PDB entry 8K46 | electron microscopy, 3.37 A resolution | chains B and C of the 6 polymer chains in the assembly

Chain B (and C):
Molecule: Spike glycoprotein
Source organism: Severe acute respiratory syndrome coronavirus 2
Notes: chain C of this document is another copy of the same molecule, construct and numbering; everything in this record applies to it too
Reference sequence: P0DTC2 (SPIKE_SARS2); residues 1-1208 here = UniProt positions 1-1208
Amino-acid sequence (1288 residues; each row starts with the number of its first residue):
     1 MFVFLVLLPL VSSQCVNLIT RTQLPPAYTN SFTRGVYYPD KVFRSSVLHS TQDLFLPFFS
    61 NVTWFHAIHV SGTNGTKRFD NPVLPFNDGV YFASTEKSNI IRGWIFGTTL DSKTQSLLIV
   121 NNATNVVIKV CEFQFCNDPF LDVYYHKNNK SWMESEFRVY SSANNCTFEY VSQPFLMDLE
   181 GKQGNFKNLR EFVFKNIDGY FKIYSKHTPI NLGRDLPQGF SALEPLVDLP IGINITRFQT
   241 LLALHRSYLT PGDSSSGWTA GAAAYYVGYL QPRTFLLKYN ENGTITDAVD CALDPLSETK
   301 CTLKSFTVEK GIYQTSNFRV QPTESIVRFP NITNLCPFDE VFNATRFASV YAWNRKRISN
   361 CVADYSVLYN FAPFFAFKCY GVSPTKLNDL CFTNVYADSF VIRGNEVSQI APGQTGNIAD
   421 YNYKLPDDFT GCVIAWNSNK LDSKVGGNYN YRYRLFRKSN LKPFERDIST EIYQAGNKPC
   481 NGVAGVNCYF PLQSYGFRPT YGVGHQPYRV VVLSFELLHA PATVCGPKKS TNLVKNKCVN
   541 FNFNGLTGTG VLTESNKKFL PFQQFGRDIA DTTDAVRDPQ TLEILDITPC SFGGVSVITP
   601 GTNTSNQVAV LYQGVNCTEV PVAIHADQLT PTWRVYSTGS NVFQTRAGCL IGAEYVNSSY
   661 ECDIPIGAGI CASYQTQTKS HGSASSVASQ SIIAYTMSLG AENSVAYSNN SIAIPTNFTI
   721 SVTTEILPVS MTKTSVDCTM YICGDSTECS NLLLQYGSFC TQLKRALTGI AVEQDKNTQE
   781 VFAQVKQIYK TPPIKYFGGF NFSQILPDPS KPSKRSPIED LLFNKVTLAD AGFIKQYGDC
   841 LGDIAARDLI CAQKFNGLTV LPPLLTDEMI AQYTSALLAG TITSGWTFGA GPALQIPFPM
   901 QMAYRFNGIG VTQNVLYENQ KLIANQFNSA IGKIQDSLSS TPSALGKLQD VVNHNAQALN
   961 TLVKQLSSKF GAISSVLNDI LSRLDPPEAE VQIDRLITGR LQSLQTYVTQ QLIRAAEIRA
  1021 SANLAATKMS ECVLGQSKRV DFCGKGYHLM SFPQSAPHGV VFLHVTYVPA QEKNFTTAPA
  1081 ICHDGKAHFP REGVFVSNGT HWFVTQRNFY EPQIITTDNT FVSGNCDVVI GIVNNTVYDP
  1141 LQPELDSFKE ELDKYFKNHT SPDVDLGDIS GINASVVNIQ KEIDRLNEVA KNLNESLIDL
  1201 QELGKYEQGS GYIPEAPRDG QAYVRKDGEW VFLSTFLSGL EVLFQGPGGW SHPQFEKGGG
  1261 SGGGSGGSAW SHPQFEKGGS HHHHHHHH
Not modelled in the structure: 1-28, 67-71, 525-529, 678-688, 829-848, 1151-1288 (chain C: 1-28, 69-72, 528-530, 678-688, 829-848, 1151-1288)
Construct notes: conflict Ile-19 (Thr in P0DTC2), Ser-658 (Asn in P0DTC2), Gly-682 (Arg in P0DTC2), Ser-683 (Arg in P0DTC2), Ser-685 (Arg in P0DTC2), Pro-817 (Phe in P0DTC2), Pro-892 (Ala in P0DTC2), Pro-899 (Ala in P0DTC2), Pro-942 (Ala in P0DTC2), Pro-986 (Lys in P0DTC2), Pro-987 (Val in P0DTC2); variant Asp-142 (Gly in P0DTC2), Gly-213 (Val in P0DTC2), Asp-339 (Gly in P0DTC2), Phe-371 (Ser in P0DTC2), Pro-373 (Ser in P0DTC2), Phe-375 (Ser in P0DTC2), Ala-376 (Thr in P0DTC2), Asn-405 (Asp in P0DTC2), Ser-408 (Arg in P0DTC2), Asn-417 (Lys in P0DTC2), Lys-440 (Asn in P0DTC2), Arg-452 (Leu in P0DTC2), Asn-477 (Ser in P0DTC2), Lys-478 (Thr in P0DTC2), Ala-484 (Glu in P0DTC2), Val-486 (Phe in P0DTC2), Arg-498 (Gln in P0DTC2), Tyr-501 (Asn in P0DTC2), His-505 (Tyr in P0DTC2), Gly-614 (Asp in P0DTC2), Tyr-655 (His in P0DTC2), Lys-679 (Asn in P0DTC2), His-681 (Pro in P0DTC2), Lys-764 (Asn in P0DTC2), Tyr-796 (Asp in P0DTC2), His-954 (Gln in P0DTC2), Lys-969 (Asn in P0DTC2); expression tag (1209-1288)
Cystine bridges: Cys-131/Cys-166, Cys-291/Cys-301, Cys-336/Cys-361, Cys-379/Cys-432, Cys-480/Cys-488, Cys-617/Cys-649, Cys-662/Cys-671, Cys-738/Cys-760, Cys-743/Cys-749, Cys-1032/Cys-1043, Cys-1082/Cys-1126
Covalent attachments: N-acetylglucosamine (NAG) linked to Asn-61, Asn-164, Asn-234, Asn-282, Asn-603, Asn-616, Asn-657, Asn-709, Asn-717, Asn-801, Asn-1074, Asn-1098, Asn-1134
Curated features (UniProtKB/Swiss-Prot):
  - region: Asn-280 to Cys-301 (Putative superantigen), Asn-448 to Tyr-451, Tyr-453 to Phe-456 (Immunodominant HLA epitope recognized by the CD8+), Ser-816 to Tyr-837 (Fusion peptide 1), Lys-835 to Phe-855 (Fusion peptide 2), Asp-1163 to Glu-1202 (Heptad repeat 2)
  - site: Arg-815, Ser-816 (Cleavage)
  - glycosylation: Asn-17 (N-linked (GlcNAc...) (complex) asparagine), Asn-61 (N-linked (GlcNAc...) (hybrid) asparagine), Asn-74 (N-linked (GlcNAc...) (complex) asparagine), Asn-122 (N-linked (GlcNAc...) (hybrid) asparagine), Asn-149 (N-linked (GlcNAc...) (complex) asparagine), Asn-165 (N-linked (GlcNAc...) (complex) asparagine), Asn-234 (N-linked (GlcNAc...) (high mannose) asparagine), Asn-282 (N-linked (GlcNAc...) (complex) asparagine), Thr-323 (O-linked (GalNAc) threonine), Ser-325 (O-linked (HexNAc...) serine), Asn-331 (N-linked (GlcNAc...) (complex) asparagine), Asn-343 (N-linked (GlcNAc...) (complex) asparagine), Asn-603 (N-linked (GlcNAc...) (hybrid) asparagine), Asn-616 (N-linked (GlcNAc...) (complex) asparagine), Asn-657 (N-linked (GlcNAc...) (complex) asparagine), Thr-676 (O-linked (GlcNAc...) threonine), Thr-678 (O-linked (GlcNAc...) threonine), Asn-709 (N-linked (GlcNAc...) (high mannose) asparagine), Asn-717 (N-linked (GlcNAc...) (hybrid) asparagine), Asn-801 (N-linked (GlcNAc...) (hybrid) asparagine) and 6 more in UniProt
  - natural variant: Leu-5 (L5F: In strain: Iota/B.1.526), Ser-13 (S13I: In strain: Epsilon/B.1.427/B.1.429), Leu-18 (L18F: In strain: Beta/B.1.351, Gamma/P.1 and 1 more), Thr-20 (T20N: In strain: Gamma/P.1), Leu-24 to Ala-27 (sequence variant, change not given here; In strain: Omicron/BA.2, Omicron/BA.2.12.1 and 6 more), Pro-26 (P26S: In strain: Gamma/P.1), Gln-52 (Q52H: In strain: Omicron/EG.5.1), Ala-67 (A67V: In strain: Eta/B.1.525, Omicron/BA.1), His-69 to Val-70 (deletion: In strain: Alpha/B.1.1.7, Eta/B.1.525 and 5 more), Gly-75 (G75V: In strain: Lambda/C.37), Thr-76 (T76I: In strain: Lambda/C.37), Asp-80 (D80A: In strain: Beta/B.1.351), 79 further natural variant entries in UniProt
  - mutagenesis: His-69 to Val-70 (Increased incorporation of cleaved spike into virions), Asn-121 (N121Q: Partial loss of biliverdin affinity), Arg-190 (R190K: Partial loss of biliverdin affinity), Asn-234 (N234Q: Increased resistance to neutralizing antibodies), Asn-331 (N331Q: Reduced viral infectivity), Asn-343 (N343Q: Reduced viral infectivity), Tyr-453 (Y453F: Decreased HLA binding to NF9 epitope. Increased binding affinity to human ACE2), Ala-475 (A475V: Increased resistance to neutralizing antibodies), Val-483 (V483A: Increased resistance to neutralizing antibodies), Phe-490 (F490L: Increased resistance to neutralizing antibodies and human covalescent sera neutralization), Gln-493 (Q493N: Reduced host ACE2-binding affinity in vitro; Q493Y: Reduced host ACE2-binding affinity in vitro), His-519 (H519P: Increased resistance to human covalescent sera neutralization), 5 further mutagenesis entries in UniProt

Interface between chain B and chain C:
Pairs across the interface - 145 pairs, chain B then chain C:
  Tyr-38(B) / Phe-562(C)  hydrophobic
  Asp-40(B) / Phe-562(C)
  Lys-41(B) / Phe-562(C)
  Lys-41(B) / Gln-563(C)  hydrogen bond (backbone-side chain)
  Lys-41(B) / Gln-564(C)  hydrogen bond (backbone-backbone)
  Val-42(B) / Gln-563(C)  hydrogen bond (backbone-side chain)
  Val-42(B) / Phe-565(C)
  Val-42(B) / Arg-567(C)
  Phe-43(B) / Lys-557(C)
  Phe-43(B) / Lys-558(C)
  Phe-43(B) / Phe-559(C)  hydrophobic
  Phe-43(B) / Gln-563(C)
  Phe-43(B) / Phe-565(C)  hydrogen bond (backbone-backbone)
  Phe-43(B) / Gly-566(C)
  Arg-44(B) / Arg-567(C)
  Ser-45(B) / Asp-568(C)
  Val-47(B) / Ile-569(C)  hydrophobic
  Asp-198(B) / Tyr-396(C)  hydrogen bond (backbone-side chain)
  Tyr-200(B) / Asn-394(C)
  Pro-225(B) / Phe-562(C)  hydrophobic
  Asn-282(B) / Lys-558(C)  hydrogen bond
  Asp-737(B) / Asn-317(C)
  Met-740(B) / Arg-319(C)  hydrogen bond
  Met-740(B) / Phe-592(C)  hydrophobic
  Asp-745(B) / Arg-319(C)
  Gln-755(B) / Ser-968(C)
  Gln-755(B) / Lys-969(C)  hydrogen bond (backbone-backbone)
  Gln-755(B) / Phe-970(C)  hydrogen bond (backbone-backbone)
  Gln-755(B) / Gly-971(C)
  Tyr-756(B) / Gln-965(C)
  Tyr-756(B) / Phe-970(C)  hydrophobic
  Ser-758(B) / Thr-961(C)  hydrogen bond
  Ser-758(B) / Gln-965(C)
  Phe-759(B) / Gln-965(C)
  Phe-759(B) / Gln-1002(C)
  Gln-762(B) / Thr-961(C)
  Arg-765(B) / Gln-957(C)
  Gln-784(B) / Lys-1045(C)
  Gln-787(B) / Ala-701(C)
  Ile-788(B) / Leu-699(C)  hydrophobic
  Ile-788(B) / Ala-701(C)  hydrogen bond (backbone-backbone)
  Ile-788(B) / Glu-702(C)
  Ile-788(B) / Asn-703(C)  hydrogen bond (backbone-backbone)
  Tyr-789(B) / Asn-703(C)
  Tyr-789(B) / Val-705(C)  hydrophobic
  Lys-790(B) / Glu-702(C)
  Lys-790(B) / Asn-703(C)  hydrogen bond (backbone-backbone)
  Pro-792(B) / Tyr-707(C)  hydrophobic
  Phe-797(B) / Tyr-707(C)  hydrophobic
  Leu-849(B) / Asp-568(C)
  Leu-849(B) / Ile-569(C)
  Lys-854(B) / Phe-592(C)
  Phe-855(B) / Thr-588(C)
  Phe-855(B) / Pro-589(C)  hydrophobic
  Gly-857(B) / Phe-592(C)
  Pro-862(B) / Arg-646(C)
  Pro-862(B) / Ala-647(C)  hydrophobic
  Pro-863(B) / Ala-668(C)  hydrogen bond (backbone-backbone)
  Leu-864(B) / Pro-665(C)  hydrophobic
  Leu-864(B) / Ala-668(C)
  Leu-864(B) / Gly-669(C)  hydrogen bond (backbone-backbone)
  Leu-865(B) / Met-697(C)  hydrophobic
  Met-869(B) / Gly-669(C)
  Met-869(B) / Met-697(C)  hydrophobic
  Met-869(B) / Leu-699(C)
  Gln-872(B) / Leu-699(C)
  Tyr-873(B) / Leu-699(C)  hydrophobic
  Thr-883(B) / Val-705(C)
  Thr-883(B) / Tyr-707(C)
  Trp-886(B) / Tyr-1047(C)
  Trp-886(B) / Arg-1107(C)
  Gly-889(B) / Lys-1045(C)
  Ala-890(B) / Gly-1046(C)
  Ala-890(B) / Tyr-1047(C)  hydrophobic
  Ala-890(B) / Pro-1069(C)
  Pro-892(B) / Pro-1069(C)
  Pro-892(B) / Glu-1072(C)
  Leu-894(B) / Ala-713(C)
  Leu-894(B) / Pro-715(C)
  Leu-894(B) / Glu-1072(C)
  Gln-895(B) / Val-705(C)
  Gln-895(B) / Ala-706(C)  hydrogen bond (side chain-backbone)
  Gln-895(B) / Ser-711(C)  hydrogen bond
  Gln-895(B) / Ile-712(C)
  Gln-895(B) / Ala-713(C)  hydrogen bond (backbone-backbone)
  Ile-896(B) / Tyr-707(C)
  Ile-896(B) / Ser-711(C)
  Ile-896(B) / Ile-712(C)  hydrophobic
  Pro-897(B) / Tyr-707(C)  hydrophobic
  Pro-897(B) / Ser-708(C)
  Pro-897(B) / Asn-709(C)
  Pro-897(B) / Asn-710(C)
  Pro-897(B) / Ser-711(C)
  Pro-897(B) / Thr-1077(C)
  Phe-898(B) / Tyr-707(C)  hydrogen bond (backbone-side chain)
  Met-900(B) / Thr-1077(C)
  Met-900(B) / Ala-1078(C)
  Tyr-904(B) / Arg-1107(C)  hydrogen bond
  Thr-912(B) / Phe-1121(C)
  Gln-913(B) / Phe-1089(C)
  Gln-913(B) / Pro-1090(C)  hydrogen bond (side chain-backbone)
  Gln-913(B) / Phe-1121(C)
  Asn-914(B) / Phe-1089(C)
  Asn-914(B) / Phe-1121(C)
  Asn-914(B) / Ser-1123(C)
  Tyr-917(B) / Pro-1079(C)  hydrophobic
  Tyr-917(B) / Phe-1089(C)  hydrophobic
  Tyr-917(B) / Val-1129(C)  hydrophobic
  Glu-918(B) / Ser-1123(C)  hydrogen bond
  Glu-918(B) / Val-1128(C)
  Gln-920(B) / Ile-1130(C)
  Val-963(B) / Ala-570(C)  hydrophobic
  Lys-964(B) / Ile-569(C)  hydrogen bond (side chain-backbone)
  Lys-964(B) / Ala-570(C)
  Leu-966(B) / Asp-571(C)
  Ser-967(B) / Asp-571(C)  hydrogen bond
  Asn-978(B) / Thr-547(C)
  Leu-981(B) / Lys-386(C)  hydrogen bond (backbone-side chain)
  Ser-982(B) / Lys-386(C)  hydrogen bond (backbone-side chain)
  Ser-982(B) / Leu-390(C)
  Arg-983(B) / Val-382(C)
  Arg-983(B) / Ser-383(C)  hydrogen bond (backbone-backbone)
  Arg-983(B) / Lys-386(C)
  Arg-983(B) / Leu-390(C)
  Arg-983(B) / Leu-517(C)
  Leu-984(B) / Gly-381(C)
  Asp-985(B) / Ser-383(C)
  Leu-1012(B) / Ile-1013(C)  hydrophobic
  Ile-1013(B) / Ile-1013(C)  hydrophobic
  Ala-1016(B) / Glu-1017(C)
  Arg-1019(B) / Glu-1017(C)
  Thr-1027(B) / Arg-1039(C)
  Ser-1030(B) / Val-1040(C)
  Ser-1030(B) / Asp-1041(C)
  Glu-1031(B) / Arg-1039(C)  salt bridge
  Glu-1031(B) / Val-1040(C)
  Leu-1034(B) / Val-1040(C)
  Gly-1035(B) / Val-1040(C)
  Arg-1039(B) / Arg-1039(C)
  Leu-1141(B) / Leu-1141(C)  hydrophobic
  Glu-1144(B) / Leu-1141(C)
  Leu-1145(B) / Leu-1145(C)  hydrophobic
  Phe-1148(B) / Leu-1145(C)  hydrophobic
  Phe-1148(B) / Lys-1149(C)
  Phe-1148(B) / Glu-1150(C)
Other interface residues (no listed pair), chain B (98 interface residues in all): Glu-224, Gly-757, Lys-764, Gln-779, Lys-786, Tyr-796, Asn-856, Thr-859, Leu-861, Thr-866, Thr-887, Gly-891, Ala-893, Pro-899, Asn-960, Asp-994, Gln-1005
Other interface residues (no listed pair), chain C (99 interface residues in all): Gln-314, Thr-430, Thr-549, Leu-560, Thr-572, Gln-613, Cys-662, Ile-666, Gly-667, Ile-670, Cys-671, Gly-700, Ser-704, Thr-1006, Phe-1042, Val-1068, Asn-1074, Val-1094, Asp-1146

Overview:
98 residues of chain B and 99 residues of chain C are in contact, with 27 hydrogen bonds and 1 salt bridge.
Polar pairs include Glu-1031(B)/Arg-1039(C), Lys-41(B)/Gln-563(C) and Val-42(B)/Gln-563(C). Covalently linked
N-acetylglucosamine: at Asn-61(B), Asn-164(B), Asn-234(B), Asn-282(B), Asn-603(B) and Asn-616(B) and 7 more.
Chain B and chain C are both Spike glycoprotein (Severe acute respiratory syndrome coronavirus 2); the
structure, A potent and broad-spectrum neutralizing nanobody for SARS-CoV-2 viruses including all major
Omicron strains, was determined by electron microscopy (same publication as 8K3K, 8K45 and 8K47).
